PDB entry 2EC6 | X-ray diffraction, 3.25 A resolution | chains B and C of the 3 polymer chains in the assembly

Chain B:
Protein: Myosin regulatory light chain
From: Placopecten magellanicus
Notes: engineered mutation(s): Y84F, T151A
Reference sequence: Q26069 (Q26069_PLAMG); residue numbers follow UniProt; this construct covers 23-155
Chain sequence (133 residues; numbered 23 to 155; the number before each row is that of its first residue):
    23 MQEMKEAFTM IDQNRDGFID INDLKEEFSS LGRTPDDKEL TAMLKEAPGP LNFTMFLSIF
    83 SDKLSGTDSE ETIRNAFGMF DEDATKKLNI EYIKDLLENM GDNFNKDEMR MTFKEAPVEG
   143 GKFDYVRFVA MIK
Not modelled in the structure: 35-37, 58-61
Differences from the reference sequence: conflict Glu-49 (Met in Q26069), Asp-105 (Leu in Q26069), Ala-106 (Asp in Q26069)

Chain C:
Protein: Myosin essential light chain
From: Placopecten magellanicus
Reference sequence: Q26066 (Q26066_PLAMG); residues 2-157 here = UniProt positions 2-157
Chain sequence (156 residues; numbered 2 to 157; the number before each row is that of its first residue):
     2 PKLSQDEIDD LKDVFELFDF WDGRDGAVDA FKLGDVCRCL GINPRNEDVF AVGGTHKMGE
    62 KSLPFEEFLP AYEGLMDCEQ GTFADYMEAF KTFDREGQGF ISGAELRHVL SGLGERLSDE
   122 EVDEIINLTD LQEDLEGNVK YEEFVKKVMA GPYPDK
Not modelled in the structure: 157
Differences from the reference sequence: conflict Asp-14 (Glu in Q26066), Leu-34 (Ile in Q26066); engineered mutation Phe-84 (Tyr in Q26066), Ala-151 (Thr in Q26066)
Ion coordination: Ca2+: Gly-24, Ala-28

Interface between chain B and chain C:
Pairs across the interface - 10 pairs, chain B then chain C:
  Phe-102(B) with Trp-22(C), hydrophobic
  Asn-121(B) with Asp-23(C); Gly-24(C)
  Met-122(B) with Phe-21(C); Trp-22(C)
  Gly-123(B) with Phe-21(C), hydrogen bond (backbone-backbone); Gly-24(C); Arg-25(C), hydrogen bond (backbone-backbone)
  Asp-124(B) with Arg-25(C), salt bridge
  Asn-125(B) with Gly-24(C)

In short:
6 residues of chain B face 5 of chain C across their interface; the contacts include 2 hydrogen bonds and 1
salt bridge. Among the polar pairs are Asp-124(B)/Arg-25(C), Gly-123(B)/Phe-21(C) and Gly-123(B)/Arg-25(C).
The Ca2+ site is built by Gly-24(C) and Ala-28(C).
Chain B is Myosin regulatory light chain and chain C is Myosin essential light chain, both from Placopecten
magellanicus; the structure, Placopecten Striated Muscle Myosin II, was determined by X-ray diffraction,
deposited together with 2OS8, 2OTG, 3I5F, 3I5G, 3I5H and 3I5I.
